Entry 1UR0 (X-ray diffraction, 2.50 A resolution); this record covers chain A.

Chain A:
Molecule: Galactanase
From: Bacillus licheniformis
Notes: EC 3.2.1.89
Chain sequence (399 residues; row label = number of the first residue in the row):
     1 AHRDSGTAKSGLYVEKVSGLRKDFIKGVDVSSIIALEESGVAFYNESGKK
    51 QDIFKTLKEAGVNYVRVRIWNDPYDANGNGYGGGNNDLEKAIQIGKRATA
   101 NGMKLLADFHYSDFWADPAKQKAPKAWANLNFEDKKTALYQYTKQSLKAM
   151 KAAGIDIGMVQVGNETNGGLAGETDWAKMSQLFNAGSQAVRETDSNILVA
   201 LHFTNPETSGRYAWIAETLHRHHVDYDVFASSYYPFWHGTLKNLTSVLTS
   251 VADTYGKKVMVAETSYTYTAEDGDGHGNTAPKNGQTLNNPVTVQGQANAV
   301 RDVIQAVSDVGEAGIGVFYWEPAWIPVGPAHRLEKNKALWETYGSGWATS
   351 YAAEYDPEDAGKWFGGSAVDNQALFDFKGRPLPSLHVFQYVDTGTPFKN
Unresolved in the structure: 1-10, 398-399
Metal / ion sites: Ca2+: Asp272, Asp274, His276, Asn278, Ser367, Asp370

In short:
Asp272, Asp274, His276, Asn278, Ser367 and Asp370 coordinate Ca2+.
Chain A is Galactanase (Bacillus licheniformis); the structure, The structure of endo-beta-1,4-galactanase
from Bacillus licheniformis in complex with two oligosaccharide products, was determined by X-ray diffraction,
deposited together with 1R8L and 1UR4.
